Entry 5WNS (X-ray diffraction, 3.50 A resolution); this record covers chains A and E of the 21 polymer chains in the assembly.

Chain A:
Molecule: 16S Ribosomal RNA rRNA
Organism: Thermus thermophilus HB8
Sequence (1522 nucleotides; numbered 0 to 1544 plus 19 insertion-coded residues; 42 numbers in that range are skipped by the numbering (no residue carries them; nothing is unmodelled there); the number before each row is that of its first residue; a row labelled like 190A-190L holds insertion residues (190A, then the next letters in order); numbering starts at 0):
     0 UUUGUUGGAG AGUUUGAUCC UGGCUCAGGG UGAACGCUGG CGGCGUGCCU AAGACAUGCA
    60 AGUCGUGCGG G
    73 CCGCGGGGUU UU
    88 ACUCCG
    95 UGGUC
   101 AGCGGCGGAC GGGUGAGUAA CGCGUGGGU
  129A G
   130 ACCUACCCGG AAGAGGGGGA CAACCCGGGG AAACUCGGGC UAAUCCCCCA UGUGGACCCG
   190 C
190A-190L CCCUUGGGGUGU
   191 GUCCAAAGGG CUUU
   216 GCCCGCUUCC GGAUGGGCCC GCGUCCCAUC AGCUAGUUGG UGGGGUAAUG GCCCACCAAG
   276 GCGACGACGG GUAGCCGGUC UGAGAGGAUG GCCGGCCACA GGGGCACUGA GACACGGGCC
   336 CCACUCCUAC GGGAGGCAGC AGUUAGGAAU CUUCCGCAAU GGGCGCAAGC CUGACGGAGC
   396 GACGCCGCUU GGAGGAAGAA GCCCUUCGGG GUGUAAACUC CUGAA
   442 CCCGGGACGA AACCCCCGAC GA
   474 GGGGACUGAC GGUACCGGG
   494 GUAAUAGCGC CGGCCAACUC CGUGCCAGCA GCCGCGGUAA UACGGAGGGC GCGAGCGUUA
   554 CCCGGAUUCA CUGGGCGUAA AGGGCGUGUA GGCGGCCUGG GGCGUCCCAU GUGAAAGACC
   614 ACGGCUCAAC CGUGGGGGAG CGUGGGAUAC GCUCAGGCUA GACGGUGGGA GAGGGUGGUG
   674 GAAUUCCCGG AGUAGCGGUG AAAUGCGCAG AUACCGGGAG GAACGCCGAU GGCGAAGGCA
   734 GCCACCUGGU CCACCCGUGA CGCUGAGGCG CGAAAGCGUG GGGAGCAAAC CGGAUUAGAU
   794 ACCCGGGUAG UCCACGCCCU AAACGAUGCG CGCUAGGUCU CUGGGUCU
   848 CCUGGGGGCC GAAGCUAACG CGUUAAGCGC GCCGCCUGGG GAGUACGGCC GCAAGGCUGA
   908 AACUCAAAGG AAUUGACGGG GGCCCGCACA AGCGGUGGAG CAUGUGGUUU AAUUCGAAGX
   968 AACGCGAAGA ACCUUACCAG GCCUUGACAU GCUAGG
 1003A G
  1004 AACCCGGGUG AAAGCCUGGG GUGCCCC
1030A-1030D GCGA
  1031 GGGGAGCCCU AGCACAGGUG CUGCAUGGCC GUCGUCAGCU CGUGCCGUGA GGUGUUGGGU
  1091 UAAGUCCCGC AACGAGCGCA ACCCCCGCCG UUAGUUGCCA GCGGUUCGGC CGGGCACUCU
  1151 AACGGGACUG CCCGCGAAA
  1171 GCGGGAGGAA GGAGGGGACG ACGUCUGGUC AGCAUGGCCC UUACGGCCUG GGCGACACAC
  1231 GUGCUACAAU GCCCACUACA AAGCGAUGCC ACCCGGCAAC GGGGAGCUAA UCGCAAAAAG
  1291 GUGGGCCCAG UUCGGAUUGG GGUCUGCAAC CCGACCCCAU GAAGCCGGAA UCGCUAGUAA
  1351 UCGCGGAUCA G
 1361A C
  1362 CAUGCCGCGG UGAAUACGUU CCCGGGCCUU GUACACACXG CCXGUXACGC CAUGGGAGCG
  1422 GGCUCUACCC GAAGUCGCCG GG
  1446 AGCCUACGGG
  1459 CAGGCGCCGA GGGUAGGGCC CGUGACUGGG GCGAAGUCGU AACAAGGUAG CUGUACCGGA
  1519 AGGUGCGGCU GGAUCCACUC CUUUCU
Unresolved in the structure: 0-4, 1534-1538
Construct notes: conflict C1534 (A132811 in 55771382), A1535 (C132812 in 55771382)
Modified positions: PSU (pseudouridine-5'-monophosphate) at position 516, 7MG (7N-methyl-8-hydroguanosine-5'-monophosphate) at position 527, M2G (N2-dimethylguanosine-5'-monophosphate) at position 966, 5MC (5-methylcytidine-5'-monophosphate) at position 967, 2MG (2N-methylguanosine-5'-monophosphate) at position 1207, 5MC (5-methylcytidine-5'-monophosphate) at position 1400, 4OC (4n,o2'-methylcytidine-5'-monophosphate) at position 1402, 5MC (5-methylcytidine-5'-monophosphate) at position 1404, 5MC (5-methylcytidine-5'-monophosphate) at position 1407, UR3 (3-methyluridine-5'-monophoshate) at position 1498, MA6 (6N-dimethyladenosine-5'-monophoshate) at position 1518, MA6 (6N-dimethyladenosine-5'-monophoshate) at position 1519, PSU (pseudouridine-5'-monophosphate) at position 1540, PSU (pseudouridine-5'-monophosphate) at position 1541
Covalently attached groups: covalent link U82-5MC_1400
Metal / ion sites: Mg2+ site 1 near U5 (its only coordinating residue here); Mg2+ site 2 near G21 (its only coordinating residue here); Mg2+ site 3 near C48 (its only coordinating residue here); Mg2+ site 4: A59, U387; Mg2+ site 5 near G61 (its only coordinating residue here); Mg2+ site 6 near G70 (its only coordinating residue here); Mg2+ site 7: A88, C89; Mg2+ site 8 near C89 (its only coordinating residue here); Mg2+ site 9: G107, G324; Mg2+ site 10 near G117 (its only coordinating residue here); Mg2+ site 11: C121, G124, U125; Mg2+ site 12 near C175 (its only coordinating residue here); 80 more Mg2+ sites not listed

Chain E:
Molecule: 30S ribosomal protein S5
Organism: Thermus thermophilus (strain HB8 / ATCC 27634 / DSM 579)
Reference sequence: Q5SHQ5 (RS5_THET8); residue numbers follow UniProt; this construct covers 5-154
Amino-acid sequence (150 residues; row label = number of the first residue in the row):
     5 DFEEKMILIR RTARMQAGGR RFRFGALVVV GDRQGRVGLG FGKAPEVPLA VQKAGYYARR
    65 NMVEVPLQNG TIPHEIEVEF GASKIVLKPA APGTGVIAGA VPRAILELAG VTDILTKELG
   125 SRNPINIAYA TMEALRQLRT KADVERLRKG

Chain A / chain E interface:
Pairs across the interface (85; chain A residue first):
  U5(A) with Ala95(E), base contact
  G6(A) with Ala94(E), base contact; Ala95(E), hydrogen bond to the base; Thr98(E), hydrogen bond to the base; Leu119(E), base contact
  G7(A) with Lys92(E), hydrogen bond to the base; Ile101(E), sugar contact; Leu119(E), sugar contact; Thr120(E), hydrogen bond to the sugar; Lys121(E), base contact
  A8(A) with Ile101(E), phosphate contact; Ala102(E), hydrogen bond to the sugar; Gly103(E), hydrogen bond to the sugar; Arg107(E), base contact; Thr120(E), sugar contact
  G9(A) with Gly103(E), phosphate contact; Lys121(E), salt bridge to the phosphate; Glu122(E), hydrogen bond to the phosphate; Arg126(E), salt bridge to the phosphate
  A10(A) with Arg126(E), phosphate contact
  G15(A) with Ala17(E), sugar contact; Arg18(E), base contact; Met19(E), base contact; Arg24(E), hydrogen bond to the sugar
  A16(A) with Thr16(E), sugar contact; Ala17(E), hydrogen bond to the sugar
  U17(A) with Arg14(E), phosphate contact
  C18(A) with Arg14(E), salt bridge to the phosphate; Asn127(E), hydrogen bond to the phosphate; Asn130(E), phosphate contact
  C19(A) with Ala86(E), phosphate contact; Ser125(E), hydrogen bond to the phosphate; Asn127(E), phosphate contact; Asn130(E), hydrogen bond to the phosphate
  U20(A) with Ala86(E), phosphate contact; Ser125(E), phosphate contact
  G558(A) with Lys121(E), phosphate contact
  A559(A) with Lys121(E), salt bridge to the phosphate; Arg126(E), salt bridge to the phosphate
  U560(A) with Leu123(E), sugar contact
  A864(A) with Gly85(E), phosphate contact
  U921(A) with Arg18(E), sugar contact; Met19(E), hydrogen bond to the sugar
  G922(A) with Met19(E), sugar contact; Gln20(E), sugar contact; Ala21(E), sugar contact
  A923(A) with Ala21(E), phosphate contact
  C1069(A) with Gln20(E), phosphate contact; Arg25(E), hydrogen bond to the sugar
  U1070(A) with Arg18(E), salt bridge to the phosphate; Gln20(E), phosphate contact; Arg25(E), phosphate contact
  C1071(A) with Arg27(E), salt bridge to the phosphate; Pro49(E), sugar contact
  G1072(A) with Pro49(E), phosphate contact; Lys57(E), salt bridge to the phosphate
  U1073(A) with Lys57(E), salt bridge to the phosphate; Tyr60(E), phosphate contact
  G1074(A) with Tyr60(E), hydrogen bond to the phosphate; Tyr61(E), hydrogen bond to the phosphate
  G1077(A) with Lys47(E), base contact
  U1078(A) with Phe84(E), sugar contact; Ile129(E), sugar contact; Asn130(E), hydrogen bond to the base; Tyr133(E), sugar contact
  G1079(A) with Arg14(E), hydrogen bond to the phosphate; Tyr133(E), phosphate contact
  A1080(A) with Arg14(E), salt bridge to the phosphate; Thr16(E), hydrogen bond to the phosphate; Ala17(E), phosphate contact; Phe45(E), phosphate contact; Lys47(E), phosphate contact
  G1081(A) with Thr16(E), hydrogen bond to the phosphate; Ala17(E), phosphate contact; Arg18(E), phosphate contact; Arg27(E), salt bridge to the phosphate
  G1082(A) with Arg27(E), salt bridge to the phosphate
  C1192(A) with Arg25(E), hydrogen bond to the base
  U1194(A) with Gly22(E), sugar contact
  A1396(A) with Met19(E), base contact
  C1397(A) with Arg24(E), salt bridge to the phosphate
  A1398(A) with Met19(E), base contact; Gln20(E), hydrogen bond to the base; Gly22(E), base contact; Gly23(E), base contact
Other interface residues (no listed pair), chain A (39 interface residues in all): G566, G1193, C1195
Other interface residues (no listed pair), chain E (46 interface residues in all): Ala48, Glu81, Ser87, Pro93, Pro96, Pro128

In short:
Chain A and chain E form an interface of 39 and 46 residues respectively; the contacts include 22 hydrogen
bonds and 13 salt bridges. Polar contacts include G6(A)-Ala95(E), G6(A)-Thr98(E) and G7(A)-Lys92(E). A59(A)
and U387(A) coordinate Mg2+ site 4. A88(A) and C89(A) coordinate Mg2+ site 7.
Chain A is 16S Ribosomal RNA rRNA (Thermus thermophilus HB8) and chain E is 30S ribosomal protein S5 (Thermus
thermophilus (strain HB8 / ATCC 27634 / DSM 579)); the structure, Crystal Structure of 30S ribosomal subunit
from Thermus thermophilus, was determined by X-ray diffraction together with 5WNP, 5WNQ, 5WNR, 5WNT, 5WNU and
5WNV from the same study.
